8I9X - chains C1 and LE of the 60 polymer chains in the assembly; structure by electron microscopy, 2.80 A resolution.

# Chain C1
Molecule: 3341-nt RNA strand
Source organism: Chaetomium thermophilum
Sequence (3341 nucleotides; numbered 1 to 3341; the number before each row is that of its first residue):
     1 GGUUGACCUCGGAUCAGGUAGGAGGACCCGCUGAACUUAAGCAUAUCAAU
    51 AAGCGGAGGAAAAGAAACCAACAGGGAUUGCCCUAGUAACGGCGAGUGAA
   101 GCGGCAACAGCUCAAAUUUGAAAGCUGGCUUCGGCCCGCGUUGUAAUUUG
   151 GAGAGGAUGCUUUGGGCGAGGCUCCUUCUGAGUUCCCUGGAACGGGACGC
   201 CACAGAGGGUGAGAGCCCCGUAUAGUUGGAAGCCAAGCCUGUGUAAAGCU
   251 CCUUCGACGAGUCGAGUAGUUUGGGAAUGCUGCUCAAAAUGGGAGGUAAA
   301 UUUCUUCUAAAGCUAAAUACCGGCCAGAGACCGAUAGCGCACAAGUAGAG
   351 UGAUCGAAAGAUGAAAAGCACUUUGAAAAGAGGGUUAAAUAGCACGUGAA
   401 AUUGUUGAAAGGGAAGCGCUUGUGACCAGACUUGCGCCCGGCGGAUCAUC
   451 CGGUGUUCUCACCGGUGCACUCCGCCGGGCUCAGGCCAGCAUCGGUUCUG
   501 GCGGGGGGAUAAAGGCCCAGGGAAUGUGGCUCCUCCGGGAGUGUUAUAGC
   551 CCUGGGUGUAAUACCCUCGCCGGGACCGAGGACCGCGCUCUGCAAGGAUG
   601 CUGGCGUAAUGGUCACCAGCGACCCGUCUUGAAACACGGACCAAGGAGUC
   651 AAGGUUUUGCGCGAGUGUUUGGGUGUAAAACCCGCACGCGUAAUGAAAGU
   701 GAACGUAGGUGAGAGCUUCGGCGCAUCAUCGACCGAUCCUGAUGUAUUCG
   751 GAUGGAUUUGAGUAGGAGCGUUAAGCCUUGGACCCGAAAGAUGGUGAACU
   801 AUGCUUGGAUAGGGUGAAGCCAGAGGAAACUCUGGUGGAGGCUCGCAGCG
   851 GUUCUGACGUGCAAAUCGAUCGUCAAAUCUGAGCAUGGGGGCGAAAGACU
   901 AAUCGAACCAUCUAGUAGCUGGUUACCGCCGAAGUUUCCCUCAGGAUAGC
   951 AGUGUCGACCUUCAGUUUUAUGAGGUAAAGCGAAUGAUUAGGGACUCGGG
  1001 GGCGAUUUUUAGCCUUCAUCCAUUCUCAAACUUUAAAUAUGUAAGAAGCC
  1051 CUUGUUACUUAACUGAACGUGGGCAUUCGAAUGUAUCGACACUAGUGGGC
  1101 CAUUUUUGGUAAGCAGAACUGGCGAUGCGGGAUGAACCGAACGCGGGGUU
  1151 AAGGUGCCGGAGUGGACGCUCAUCAGACACCACAAAAGGCGUUAGUACAU
  1201 CUUGACAGCAGGACGGUGGCCAUGGAAGUCGGAAUCCGCUAAGGACUGUG
  1251 UAACAACUCACCUGCCGAAUGUACUAGCCCUGAAAAUGGAUGGCGCUCAA
  1301 GCGUCCCACCCAUACCCCGCCCUCAGGGUAGAAACGAUGCCCUGAGGAGU
  1351 AGGCGGCCGUGGAGGUCAGUGACGAAGCCUAGGGCGUGAGCCCGGGUCGA
  1401 ACGGCCUCUAGUGCAGAUCUUGGUGGUAGUAGCAAAUACUUCAAUGAGAA
  1451 CUUGAAGGACCGAAGUGGGGAAAGGUUCCAUGUGAACAGCGGUUGGACAU
  1501 GGGUUAGUCGAUCCUAAGCCAUAGGGAAGUUCCGUUUCAAAGGGGCACUC
  1551 GUGCCCCGUGUGGCGAAAGGGAAGCCGGUUAAUAUUCCGGCACCUGGAUG
  1601 UGGGUUUUGCGCGGCAACGCAACUGAACGCGGAGACGACGGCGGGGGCCC
  1651 CGGGCAGAGUUCUCUUUUCUUCUUAACGGUCUAUCACCCUGGAAACAGUU
  1701 UGUCUGGAGAUAGGGUUUAAUGGCCGGAAGAGCCCGACACUUCUGUCGGG
  1751 UCCGGUGCGCUCUCGACGUCCCUUGAAAAUCCGCGGGAGGGAAUAAUUCU
  1801 CACGCCAGGUCGUACUCAUAACCGCAGCAGGUCCCCAAGGUGAACAGCCU
  1851 CUGGUUGAUAGAACAAUGUAGAUAAGGGAAGUCGGCAAAAUAGAUCCGUA
  1901 ACUUCGGGAAAAGGAUUGGCUCUAAGGGUUGGGCACGUUGGGCUUUGGGC
  1951 GGACGCCCUGGGAGCAGAGGGCCUCUAGCCGGGCAACCGGCCGGCGGCCC
  2001 UCAGCACCCGGGGUUGAAGCCCUUAGCAGGCUUCGGCCGUCCGGCGUGCG
  2051 GUUAACAACCAACUUAGAACUGGUACGGACAGGGGGAAUCUGACUGUCUA
  2101 AUUAAAACAUAGCAUUGCGAUGGCCAGAAAGUGGUGUUGACGCAAUGUGA
  2151 UUUCUGCCCAGUGCUCUGAAUGUCAAAGUGAAGAAAUUCAACCAAGCGCG
  2201 GGUAAACGGCGGGAGUAACUAUGACUCUCUUAAGGUAGCCAAAUGCCUCG
  2251 UCAUCUAAUUAGUGACGCGCAUGAAUGGAUUAACGAGAUUCCCACUGUCC
  2301 CUAUCUACUAUCUAGCGAAACCACAGCCAAGGGAACGGGCUUGGCAAAAU
  2351 CAGCGGGGAAAGAAGACCCUGUUGAGCUUGACUCUAGUUUGACAUUGUGA
  2401 AAAGACAUAGGAGGUGUAGAAUAGGUGGGAGCUUCGGCGCCAGUGAAAUA
  2451 CCACUACUCCUAUUGUUUUUUUACUUAUUCAAUGAAGCGGGGCUGGACUU
  2501 GCGUCCAACUUCUGGAGUUAAGGUCCUUCGCGGGCCGACCCGGGUUGAAG
  2551 ACAUUGUCAGGUGGGGAGUUUGGCUGGGGCGGCACAUCUGUUAAACCAUA
  2601 ACGCAGGUGUCCUAAGGGGGGCUCAUGGAGAACAGAAAUCUCCAGUAGAA
  2651 CAAAAGGGUAAAAGUCCCCUUGAUUUUGAUUUUCAGUGUGAAUACAAACC
  2701 AUGAAAGUGUGGCCUAUCGAUCCUUUAGUCCCUCGAAAUUUGAGGCUAGA
  2751 GGUGCCAGAAAAGUUACCACAGGGAUAACUGGCUUGUGGCGGCCAAGCGU
  2801 UCAUAGCGACGUCGCUUUUUGAUCCUUCGAUGUCGGCUCUUCCUAUCAUA
  2851 CCGAAGCAGAAUUCGGUAAGCGUUGGAUUGUUCACCCACUAAUAGGGAAC
  2901 GUGAGCUGGGUUUAGACCGUCGUGAGACAGGUUAGUUUUACCCUACUGAU
  2951 GAACUCGUCGCAAUGGUAAUUCAGCUUAGUACGAGAGGAACCGCUGAUUC
  3001 AGAUAAUUGGUUUUUGCGGUUGUCCGACCGGGCAGUGCCGCGAAGCUACC
  3051 AUCUGCUGGAUAAUGGCUGAACGCCUCUAAGUCAGAAUCCAUGCCAGAAC
  3101 GCGACGAUACUACCCGCACGUUGUAGACGUAUAAGAAUAGGCUCCGGCCU
  3151 CGUAUCCUAGCAGGCGAUUCCUCCGCCGGCCUCGAAGUGGCCGUCGGUAA
  3201 UUCGCGUAUUGCAAUUUAGACACGCGCGGGAUCAAAUCCUUUGCAGACGA
  3251 CUUAGAUGUGCGAAAGGGUCCUGUAAGCAGUAGAGUAGCCUUGUUGUUAC
  3301 GAUCUGCUGAGGGUAAGCCCUCCUUCGCCUAGAUUUCCCAG
Not modelled in the structure: 1-2, 693-706, 847-854, 865-867, 901-905, 987-1028, 1887-1894, 1904-2070, 2082, 2093-2283, 2485-2545, 2571-2721, 2753-2756, 2801-2804, 2822-2828, 2833, 2909-2914, 2937-2940, 3338-3341

# Chain LE
Molecule: 60S ribosomal protein L6
Source organism: Chaetomium thermophilum
UniProtKB: G0S0D6 (G0S0D6_CHATD); residues 1-200 here = UniProt positions 1-200
Amino-acid sequence (200 residues; numbered 1 to 200; the number before each row is that of its first residue):
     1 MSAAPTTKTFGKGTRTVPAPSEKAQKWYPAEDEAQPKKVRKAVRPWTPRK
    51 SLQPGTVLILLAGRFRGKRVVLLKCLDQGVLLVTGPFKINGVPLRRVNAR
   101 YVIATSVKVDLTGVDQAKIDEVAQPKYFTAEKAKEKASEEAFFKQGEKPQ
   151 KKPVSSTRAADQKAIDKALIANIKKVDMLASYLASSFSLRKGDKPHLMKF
Not modelled in the structure: 1-14, 141-147

# How chain C1 and chain LE interact
Pairs across the interface (105):
  G436(C1) - Lys26(LE)  phosphate contact
  G436(C1) - Trp27(LE)  phosphate contact
  C437(C1) - Pro20(LE)  sugar contact
  C447(C1) - Arg15(LE)  hydrogen bond to the base
  A448(C1) - Arg15(LE)  hydrogen bond to the base
  U471(C1) - Val17(LE)  phosphate contact
  C472(C1) - Val17(LE)  phosphate contact
  G489(C1) - Tyr101(LE)  hydrogen bond to the phosphate
  C490(C1) - Gln78(LE)  hydrogen bond to the sugar
  C490(C1) - Gly79(LE)  sugar contact
  C490(C1) - Asn98(LE)  sugar contact
  C490(C1) - Arg100(LE)  phosphate contact
  A491(C1) - Trp46(LE)  phosphate contact
  A491(C1) - Gln78(LE)  sugar contact
  A491(C1) - Arg100(LE)  salt bridge to the phosphate
  U492(C1) - Ala42(LE)  hydrogen bond to the sugar
  U492(C1) - Arg44(LE)  hydrogen bond to the sugar
  U492(C1) - Trp46(LE)  phosphate contact
  U492(C1) - Thr47(LE)  phosphate contact
  C493(C1) - Lys41(LE)  hydrogen bond to the base
  C493(C1) - Arg44(LE)  hydrogen bond to the phosphate
  G494(C1) - Lys41(LE)  hydrogen bond to the sugar
  G574(C1) - Arg100(LE)  salt bridge to the phosphate
  G578(C1) - Lys41(LE)  base contact
  G580(C1) - Lys37(LE)  base contact
  G581(C1) - Ala34(LE)  sugar contact
  G581(C1) - Gln35(LE)  hydrogen bond to the sugar
  G581(C1) - Pro36(LE)  sugar contact
  G581(C1) - Lys37(LE)  hydrogen bond to the base
  A582(C1) - Gln35(LE)  sugar contact
  A582(C1) - Pro36(LE)  sugar contact
  A582(C1) - Lys37(LE)  phosphate contact
  A582(C1) - Lys38(LE)  hydrogen bond to the sugar
  C583(C1) - Lys37(LE)  phosphate contact
  C583(C1) - Lys38(LE)  hydrogen bond to the phosphate
  G585(C1) - Arg40(LE)  hydrogen bond to the base
  C593(C1) - Ala42(LE)  phosphate contact
  C593(C1) - Arg44(LE)  hydrogen bond to the phosphate
  A594(C1) - Arg40(LE)  phosphate contact
  A594(C1) - Lys41(LE)  phosphate contact
  A594(C1) - Ala42(LE)  hydrogen bond to the phosphate
  A594(C1) - Arg44(LE)  salt bridge to the phosphate
  A595(C1) - Arg40(LE)  hydrogen bond to the base
  G596(C1) - Arg40(LE)  base contact
  G597(C1) - Lys37(LE)  salt bridge to the phosphate
  A598(C1) - Val39(LE)  phosphate contact
  A598(C1) - Lys41(LE)  salt bridge to the phosphate
  G600(C1) - Gln78(LE)  base contact
  C601(C1) - Gln78(LE)  hydrogen bond to the sugar
  G603(C1) - Lys132(LE)  phosphate contact
  G604(C1) - Lys132(LE)  salt bridge to the phosphate
  G3129(C1) - Arg190(LE)  hydrogen bond to the sugar
  G3129(C1) - Lys191(LE)  hydrogen bond to the base
  A3131(C1) - Lys191(LE)  base contact
  U3132(C1) - Lys191(LE)  hydrogen bond to the base
  C3157(C1) - Arg190(LE)  hydrogen bond to the base
  U3158(C1) - Arg190(LE)  hydrogen bond to the sugar
  A3159(C1) - Ser181(LE)  base contact
  A3159(C1) - Ser185(LE)  phosphate contact
  G3160(C1) - Ala184(LE)  sugar contact
  G3160(C1) - Ser185(LE)  phosphate contact
  G3160(C1) - Ser186(LE)  hydrogen bond to the phosphate
  G3163(C1) - Ser186(LE)  hydrogen bond to the base
  C3203(C1) - Lys174(LE)  salt bridge to the phosphate
  G3206(C1) - Lys88(LE)  salt bridge to the phosphate
  U3207(C1) - Arg64(LE)  phosphate contact
  U3207(C1) - Phe87(LE)  phosphate contact
  U3207(C1) - Lys88(LE)  base contact
  U3207(C1) - Gly91(LE)  hydrogen bond to the sugar
  U3207(C1) - Lys151(LE)  salt bridge to the phosphate
  A3208(C1) - Arg64(LE)  salt bridge to the phosphate
  A3208(C1) - Phe87(LE)  stacking on the base
  A3208(C1) - Pro93(LE)  base contact
  A3208(C1) - Lys151(LE)  phosphate contact
  A3208(C1) - Val154(LE)  base contact
  A3208(C1) - Gln162(LE)  base contact
  U3209(C1) - Arg64(LE)  salt bridge to the phosphate
  U3209(C1) - Arg95(LE)  salt bridge to the phosphate
  U3209(C1) - Glu135(LE)  hydrogen bond to the base
  U3209(C1) - Lys152(LE)  base contact
  U3209(C1) - Pro153(LE)  base contact
  U3209(C1) - Ser155(LE)  hydrogen bond to the base
  U3209(C1) - Arg158(LE)  base contact
  U3210(C1) - Arg64(LE)  base contact
  U3210(C1) - Lys152(LE)  salt bridge to the phosphate
  G3211(C1) - Arg95(LE)  sugar contact
  G3211(C1) - Phe128(LE)  base contact
  G3211(C1) - Lys132(LE)  hydrogen bond to the sugar
  G3211(C1) - Glu135(LE)  hydrogen bond to the base
  G3211(C1) - Lys136(LE)  base contact
  G3211(C1) - Lys152(LE)  hydrogen bond to the base
  G3211(C1) - Arg158(LE)  base contact
  C3212(C1) - Val80(LE)  base contact
  C3212(C1) - Arg95(LE)  sugar contact
  C3212(C1) - Arg96(LE)  salt bridge to the phosphate
  C3212(C1) - Val97(LE)  sugar contact
  C3212(C1) - Asn98(LE)  hydrogen bond to the base
  A3213(C1) - Ala62(LE)  sugar contact
  A3213(C1) - Gly63(LE)  hydrogen bond to the phosphate
  A3213(C1) - Arg95(LE)  salt bridge to the phosphate
  A3213(C1) - Val97(LE)  phosphate contact
  A3213(C1) - Tyr101(LE)  sugar contact
  A3214(C1) - Gly63(LE)  hydrogen bond to the phosphate
  A3214(C1) - Arg66(LE)  salt bridge to the phosphate
  U3216(C1) - Arg66(LE)  salt bridge to the phosphate
Interface residues without a listed pair, chain C1 (59 interface residues in all): C435, C468, C473, G474, G573, C584, U599, A3154, A3162, G3204, C3205
Interface residues without a listed pair, chain LE (60 interface residues in all): Pro45, Phe65, Lys68, Ile89, Asn90, Thr129, Ala159, Leu189

# Overview
The interface between chain C1 and chain LE involves 59 residues on one side and 60 on the other; the contacts
include 34 hydrogen bonds, 17 salt bridges and 1 aromatic stacking contact. Polar contacts include
C447(C1)-Arg15(LE), A448(C1)-Arg15(LE) and C493(C1)-Lys41(LE).
Chain C1 is a 3341-nt RNA strand and chain LE is 60S ribosomal protein L6, both from Chaetomium thermophilum;
the structure, Cryo-EM structure of a Chaetomium thermophilum pre-60S ribosomal subunit - Ytm1-1, was
determined by electron microscopy together with 8I9P, 8I9T, 8I9V, 8I9W, 8I9Y, 8I9Z and 8IA0 from the same
study.
